5HUF - chains A and B of the 6 polymer chains in the assembly; structure by X-ray diffraction, 2.81 A resolution.

# Chain A
Protein: hemagglutinin HA1
From: Influenza A virus (A/gyrfalcon/Washington/41088-6/2014(H5N8))
UniProtKB: A0A0C4X0C0 (A0A0C4X0C0_9INFA); residues 0-329 here correspond to UniProt positions 16-345 (UniProt number = residue number + 16)
Sequence (334 residues; each row starts with the number of its first residue; numbers below 1 keep their minus sign (Ala-4 is residue -4)):
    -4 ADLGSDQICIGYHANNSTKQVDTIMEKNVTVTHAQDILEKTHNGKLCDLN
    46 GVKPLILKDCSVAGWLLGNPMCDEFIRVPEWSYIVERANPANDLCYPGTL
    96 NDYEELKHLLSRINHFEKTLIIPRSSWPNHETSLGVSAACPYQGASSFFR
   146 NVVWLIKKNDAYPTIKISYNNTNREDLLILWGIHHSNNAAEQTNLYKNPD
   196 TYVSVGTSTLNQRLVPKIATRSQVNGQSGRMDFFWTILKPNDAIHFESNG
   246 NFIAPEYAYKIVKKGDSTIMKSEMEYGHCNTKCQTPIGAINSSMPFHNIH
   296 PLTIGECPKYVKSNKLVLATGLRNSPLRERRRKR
Unresolved in the structure: -4 to -3, 322-329
Disulfide bonds: Cys42-Cys274, Cys55-Cys67, Cys90-Cys135, Cys278-Cys302
Covalent attachments: N-acetylglucosamine (NAG) linked to Asn165, Asn286
Sequence notes: expression tag (-4 to -1)
What the authors report for this chain:
  - post-translational modification sites: Asn23, Asn165, Asn286

# Chain B
Protein: hemagglutinin HA2
From: Influenza A virus (A/gyrfalcon/Washington/41088-6/2014(H5N8))
UniProtKB: A0A0C4X0C0 (A0A0C4X0C0_9INFA); residues 1-174 here correspond to UniProt positions 346-519 (UniProt number = residue number + 345)
Sequence (181 residues; each row starts with the number of its first residue):
     1 GLFGAIAGFIEGGWQGMVDGWYGYHHSNEQGSGYAADKESTQKAIDGVTN
    51 KVNSIIDKMNTQFEAVGREFNNLERRIENLNKKMEDGFLDVWTYNAELLV
   101 LMENERTLDFHDSNVKNLYDKVRLQLRDNAKELGNGCFEFYHKCDNECME
   151 SVRNGTYDYPKYSEEAILKREEISSGRLVPR
Unresolved in the structure: 177-181
Disulfide bonds: Cys144-Cys148
Covalent attachments: N-acetylglucosamine (NAG) linked to Asn154
Sequence notes: expression tag (175-181)
What the authors report for this chain:
  - post-translational modification sites: Asn154

# Chain A / chain B interface
Inter-chain disulfides: Cys4(A)-Cys137(B)
Residue-residue contacts - 115 pairs, chain A then chain B:
  Ser0(A) - Glu139(B)
  Ser0(A) - Phe140(B)  hydrogen bond (side chain-backbone)
  Asp1(A) - Ser27(B)
  Asp1(A) - Asn28(B)
  Asp1(A) - Glu29(B)
  Asp1(A) - Phe138(B)
  Asp1(A) - Glu139(B)
  Asp1(A) - Phe140(B)  hydrogen bond (backbone-backbone)
  Asp1(A) - Lys143(B)
  Asp1(A) - Cys144(B)  hydrogen bond (side chain-backbone)
  Gln2(A) - His26(B)
  Gln2(A) - Ser27(B)  hydrogen bond (backbone-backbone)
  Gln2(A) - Leu133(B)
  Gln2(A) - Cys137(B)
  Gln2(A) - Phe138(B)
  Gln2(A) - Phe140(B)
  Gln2(A) - Met149(B)
  Ile3(A) - His25(B)
  Ile3(A) - Cys137(B)
  Ile3(A) - Phe138(B)  hydrogen bond (backbone-backbone)
  Ile3(A) - Phe140(B)  hydrophobic
  Ile3(A) - Val152(B)  hydrophobic
  Cys4(A) - Trp14(B)  hydrophobic
  Cys4(A) - Gly23(B)
  Cys4(A) - Tyr24(B)
  Cys4(A) - His25(B)  hydrogen bond (backbone-backbone)
  Cys4(A) - Gly136(B)
  Cys4(A) - Cys137(B)  disulfide
  Ile5(A) - Ile10(B)
  Ile5(A) - Trp14(B)
  Ile5(A) - Gly23(B)
  Ile5(A) - Tyr24(B)  hydrophobic
  Ile5(A) - Tyr119(B)  hydrophobic
  Ile5(A) - Val122(B)  hydrophobic
  Ile5(A) - Gly136(B)  hydrogen bond (backbone-backbone)
  Gly6(A) - Trp14(B)
  Gly6(A) - Tyr22(B)
  Gly6(A) - Gly23(B)  hydrogen bond (backbone-backbone)
  Tyr7(A) - Ile6(B)
  Tyr7(A) - Ile10(B)  hydrogen bond (side chain-backbone)
  Tyr7(A) - Gly12(B)  hydrogen bond (side chain-backbone)
  Tyr7(A) - Gly13(B)
  Tyr7(A) - Trp14(B)  hydrogen bond (backbone-backbone)
  Tyr7(A) - Met17(B)
  Tyr7(A) - Trp21(B)
  His8(A) - Trp14(B)
  His8(A) - Met17(B)
  His8(A) - Gly20(B)
  His8(A) - Trp21(B)  hydrogen bond (backbone-backbone)
  Ala9(A) - Trp14(B)
  Ala9(A) - Gln15(B)
  Asn10(A) - Gln15(B)
  Asn11(A) - Gln15(B)
  Val16(A) - Asn104(B)
  Asp17(A) - Leu101(B)
  Asp17(A) - Asn104(B)  hydrogen bond (backbone-side chain)
  Thr18(A) - Leu101(B)
  Thr18(A) - Asn104(B)
  Thr18(A) - Glu105(B)
  Ile19(A) - Leu101(B)
  Ile19(A) - Glu105(B)
  Met20(A) - Glu105(B)  hydrogen bond (backbone-side chain)
  Gln30(A) - Val52(B)
  Ile32(A) - Ile55(B)  hydrophobic
  Glu99(A) - Glu69(B)
  Glu99(A) - Asn71(B)  hydrogen bond
  Lys102(A) - Glu69(B)
  His103(A) - Glu69(B)  hydrogen bond (backbone-side chain)
  Arg107(A) - Glu64(B)  salt bridge
  Thr263(A) - Val66(B)
  Thr263(A) - Gly67(B)
  Thr263(A) - Glu69(B)  hydrogen bond
  Ser288(A) - Ile56(B)
  Met289(A) - Ile56(B)  hydrophobic
  Pro290(A) - Met59(B)  hydrophobic
  Phe291(A) - Trp92(B)  hydrophobic
  Phe291(A) - Ala96(B)  hydrophobic
  Leu297(A) - Arg68(B)
  Thr298(A) - Ala65(B)
  Thr298(A) - Val66(B)  hydrogen bond (backbone-backbone)
  Ile299(A) - Glu64(B)
  Ile299(A) - Ala65(B)  hydrophobic
  Gly300(A) - Glu64(B)
  Gly300(A) - Ala65(B)
  Glu301(A) - Gln62(B)
  Glu301(A) - Phe63(B)
  Cys302(A) - Gln62(B)
  Lys304(A) - Met59(B)
  Lys304(A) - Thr61(B)  hydrogen bond (side chain-backbone)
  Lys304(A) - Trp92(B)
  Tyr305(A) - Leu89(B)  hydrophobic
  Val306(A) - Leu89(B)
  Val306(A) - Trp92(B)  hydrophobic
  Val306(A) - Thr93(B)
  Lys307(A) - Leu89(B)
  Lys307(A) - Thr93(B)  hydrogen bond (backbone-side chain)
  Ser308(A) - Glu97(B)  hydrogen bond
  Leu311(A) - Ala96(B)  hydrophobic
  Leu311(A) - Glu97(B)
  Val312(A) - Val100(B)
  Val312(A) - Asn104(B)  hydrogen bond (backbone-side chain)
  Leu313(A) - Ile55(B)  hydrophobic
  Leu313(A) - Val100(B)  hydrophobic
  Leu313(A) - Asn104(B)
  Ala314(A) - Asn104(B)  hydrogen bond (backbone-side chain)
  Ala314(A) - Thr107(B)
  Thr315(A) - Trp21(B)
  Thr315(A) - Val48(B)
  Thr315(A) - Val52(B)
  Thr315(A) - His111(B)  hydrogen bond (backbone-side chain)
  Gly316(A) - Leu108(B)
  Gly316(A) - His111(B)  hydrogen bond (backbone-side chain)
  Leu317(A) - His111(B)
  Ser320(A) - Gly12(B)
  Ser320(A) - Gly13(B)  hydrogen bond (side chain-backbone)
Also at the interface, not in a pair above, chain A (55 interface residues in all): Val24, Val26, Leu44, Ile264, Pro296, Lys310, Arg318, Pro321
Also at the interface, not in a pair above, chain B (62 interface residues in all): Ala7, Glu11, Glu85, Met102, Val115, Leu118

# Overview
55 residues of chain A and 62 residues of chain B are in contact; the contacts include 1 disulfide bond, 26
hydrogen bonds and 1 salt bridge. Among the polar pairs are Arg107(A)-Glu64(B), Ser0(A)-Phe140(B) and
Asp1(A)-Cys144(B). N-acetylglucosamine is covalently linked to Asn165(A) and Asn286(A). The paper reports
modification sites Asn23(A), Asn165(A) and Asn154(B) among others.
Chain A is hemagglutinin HA1 and chain B is hemagglutinin HA2, both from Influenza A virus
(A/gyrfalcon/Washington/41088-6/2014(H5N8)); the structure, The crystal structure of hemagglutinin from
A/gyrfalcon/Washington/41088-6/2014 influenza virus, was determined by X-ray diffraction together with 5HU8,
5HUG, 5HUK, 5HUM and 5HUN from the same study.
